5VA0 - chains A and C of the 4 polymer chains in the assembly; structure by X-ray diffraction, 2.29 A resolution.

[Chain A]
Molecule: Glucocorticoid receptor
Source organism: Homo sapiens
Reference sequence: P04150 (GCR_HUMAN), isoform P04150-16; residues 419-490 here correspond to UniProt positions 84-155 (UniProt number = residue number - 335)
Amino-acid sequence (72 residues; numbered 419 to 490; the number before each row is that of its first residue):
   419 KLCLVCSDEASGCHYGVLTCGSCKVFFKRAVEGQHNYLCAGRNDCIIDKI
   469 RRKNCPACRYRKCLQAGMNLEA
Not modelled in the structure: 489-490
Metal / ion sites: Zn2+ site 1: Cys421, Cys424, Cys438, Cys441; Zn2+ site 2: Cys457, Cys463, Cys473, Cys476
What the authors report for this chain:
  - binding site for the 16-nt DNA strand (chain C): Lys442, Val443
  - mutagenesis - S425G: decreased binding to TREs
  - mutagenesis - S425G: unchanged binding to canonical GBS sites
  - mutagenesis - K442A/R447A: abolished binding to TREs
  - mutagenesis - K442A/R447A: abolished binding to canonical GBS
  - mutagenesis - K442A/R447A: abolished signaling
  - mutagenesis - A458T: unchanged signaling in response to SV40 TRE luciferase reporters

[Chain C]
Molecule: 16-nt DNA strand
Sequence (16 nucleotides; numbered 517 to 532; the number before each row is that of its first residue):
   517 CGGCTGACTCATCAAG

[How chain A and chain C interact]
Residue-residue contacts (7; chain A residue first):
  Gly430(A) - DT521(C)  phosphate contact
  Cys431(A) - DT521(C)  hydrogen bond to the phosphate
  Cys431(A) - DG522(C)  phosphate contact
  His432(A) - DG522(C)  salt bridge to the phosphate
  Tyr433(A) - DG522(C)  hydrogen bond to the phosphate
  Tyr433(A) - DA523(C)  hydrogen bond to the phosphate
  Lys446(A) - DA523(C)  salt bridge to the phosphate
Also at the interface, not in a pair above, chain A (7 interface residues in all): Ser429, Lys442

[Overview]
7 residues of chain A and 3 residues of chain C are in contact, with 3 hydrogen bonds and 2 salt bridges.
Among the polar pairs are Cys431(A)-DT521(C), Tyr433(A)-DG522(C) and Tyr433(A)-DA523(C). From the paper: a
binding site for the 16-nt DNA strand (chain C) at Lys442(A) and Val443(A); S425G of chain A reduces binding
to TREs; 3 substitutions were tested in all.
Here chain A is Glucocorticoid receptor (Homo sapiens) and chain C is a 16-nt DNA strand. Entry 5VA0
(Glucocorticoid Receptor DNA Binding Domain in complex with AP-1 response element from VCAM-1 Promoter) was
determined by X-ray diffraction, deposited together with 5VA7.
